Entry 8G9S (electron microscopy, 3.40 A resolution); this record covers chains F and G of the 15 polymer chains in the assembly.

[Chain F (and G)]
Molecule: Cas7
Organism: Neisseria lactamica
Notes: chain G of this document is another copy of the same molecule, construct and numbering; everything in this record applies to it too
UniProt: A0A378VEU0 (A0A378VEU0_NEILA); residue numbers follow UniProt; this construct covers 2-283
Chain sequence (283 residues; numbered 2 to 284; the number before each row is that of its first residue):
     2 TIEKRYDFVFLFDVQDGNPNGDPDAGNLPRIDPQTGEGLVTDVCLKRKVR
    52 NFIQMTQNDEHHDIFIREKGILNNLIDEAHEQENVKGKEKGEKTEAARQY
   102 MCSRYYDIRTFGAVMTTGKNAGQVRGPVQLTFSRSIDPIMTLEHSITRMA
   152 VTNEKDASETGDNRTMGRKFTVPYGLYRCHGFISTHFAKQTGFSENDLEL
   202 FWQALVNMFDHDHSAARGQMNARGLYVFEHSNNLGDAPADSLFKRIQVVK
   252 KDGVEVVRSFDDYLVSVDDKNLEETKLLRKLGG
Disordered / not traced: 148-165 (chain G: 153-164)
Sequence notes: expression tag (284)

[How chain F and chain G interact]
Residue-residue contacts (32; chain F residue first):
  D17(F) - R135(G)  salt bridge
  M56(F) - H187(G)  hydrogen bond
  K70(F) - G92(G)
  L143(F) - P34(G)
  H145(F) - F133(G)
  S146(F) - D25(G)
  S146(F) - R31(G)  hydrogen bond (backbone-side chain)
  I147(F) - N21(G)
  I147(F) - D25(G)
  I147(F) - R31(G)
  I147(F) - T42(G)
  I147(F) - R48(G)
  T166(F) - D25(G)  hydrogen bond (backbone-side chain)
  M167(F) - R48(G)  hydrogen bond
  M167(F) - E69(G)
  K170(F) - D43(G)  salt bridge
  K170(F) - F133(G)
  D211(F) - R6(G)
  D211(F) - P239(G)
  D211(F) - A240(G)  hydrogen bond (side chain-backbone)
  H212(F) - R6(G)
  H212(F) - S185(G)
  H212(F) - H187(G)  hydrogen bond
  D213(F) - R126(G)  salt bridge
  H214(F) - R126(G)  hydrogen bond (backbone-side chain)
  H214(F) - F183(G)
  S215(F) - R126(G)
  A216(F) - Q130(G)
  R218(F) - R126(G)
  R224(F) - D241(G)  salt bridge
  E256(F) - Q35(G)
  V257(F) - Q35(G)
Other interface residues (no listed pair), chain F (23 interface residues in all): F53, T57, T172
Other interface residues (no listed pair), chain G (27 interface residues in all): L40, V44, T132, N234, L235, A238

[In short]
The interface between chain F and chain G involves 23 residues on one side and 27 on the other; the contacts
include 7 hydrogen bonds and 4 salt bridges. Polar pairs include D17(F)-R135(G), K170(F)-D43(G) and
D213(F)-R126(G).
Chain F and chain G are both Cas7 (Neisseria lactamica); the structure, Exploiting Activation and Inactivation
Mechanisms in Type I-C CRISPR-Cas3 for Genome Editing Applications, was determined by electron microscopy
together with 8G9T, 8G9U, 8GAF, 8GAM and 8GAN from the same study.
